8W0G - chains C and E of the 12 polymer chains in the assembly; structure by electron microscopy, 3.80 A resolution.

[Chain C]
Molecule: DNA replication licensing factor MCM4
Source organism: Homo sapiens
Notes: EC 3.6.4.12
Reference sequence: P33991 (MCM4_HUMAN); residue numbers follow UniProt; this construct covers 1-863
Amino-acid sequence (866 residues; row label = number of the first residue in the row; numbers below 1 keep their minus sign (Ser-2 is residue -2)):
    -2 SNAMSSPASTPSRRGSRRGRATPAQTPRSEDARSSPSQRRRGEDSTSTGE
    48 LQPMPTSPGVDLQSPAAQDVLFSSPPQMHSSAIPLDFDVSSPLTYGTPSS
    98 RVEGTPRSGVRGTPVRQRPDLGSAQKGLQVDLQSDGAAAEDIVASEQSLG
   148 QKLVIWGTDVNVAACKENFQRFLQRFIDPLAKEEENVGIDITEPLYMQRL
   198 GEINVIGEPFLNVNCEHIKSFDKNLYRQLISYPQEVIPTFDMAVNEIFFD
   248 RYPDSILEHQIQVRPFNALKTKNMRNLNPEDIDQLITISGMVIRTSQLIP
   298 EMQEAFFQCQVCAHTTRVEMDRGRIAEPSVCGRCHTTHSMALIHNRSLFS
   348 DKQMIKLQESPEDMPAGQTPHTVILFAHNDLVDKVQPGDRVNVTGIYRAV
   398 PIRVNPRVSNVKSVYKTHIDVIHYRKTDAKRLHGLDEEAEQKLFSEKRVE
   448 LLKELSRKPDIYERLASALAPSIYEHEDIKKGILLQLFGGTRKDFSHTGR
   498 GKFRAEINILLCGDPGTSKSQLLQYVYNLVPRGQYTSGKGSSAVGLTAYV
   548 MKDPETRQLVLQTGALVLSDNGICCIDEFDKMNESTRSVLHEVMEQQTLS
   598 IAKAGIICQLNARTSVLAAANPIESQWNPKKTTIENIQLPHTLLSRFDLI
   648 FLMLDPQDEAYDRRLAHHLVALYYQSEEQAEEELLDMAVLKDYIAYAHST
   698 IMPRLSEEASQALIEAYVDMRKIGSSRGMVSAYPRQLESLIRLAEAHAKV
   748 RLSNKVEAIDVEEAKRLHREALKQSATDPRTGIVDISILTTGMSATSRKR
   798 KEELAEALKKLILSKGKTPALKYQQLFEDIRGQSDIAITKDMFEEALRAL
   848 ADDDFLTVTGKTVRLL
Disordered / not traced: -2 to 150, 176-190, 425-438, 551-553, 672-681, 724-726, 776-863
Differences from the reference sequence: expression tag (-2 to 0); variant Met650 (Leu in P33991)
Metal / ion sites: Zn2+: Cys306, Cys309, Cys328, Cys331; Mg2+: Glu592 (together with ATP) (shared with Ser403(E) of chain E)
Residues lining bound ligands:
  - ATP (adenosine-5'-triphosphate), molecule 1: Ser469, Ile470, Tyr471, His473, Asp511, Pro512, Gly513, Thr514, Ser515, Lys516, Ser517, Gln518, Asp574, Glu575, Asn618, Tyr658, Leu662, His665, Leu666
  - ATP, molecule 2: Arg497, Glu592, Arg643, Pro731, Arg732, Glu735
UniProt features mapped onto this chain:
  - motif: Ser642 to Asp645 (Arginine finger)
  - binding site (ATP): Tyr471, Arg497, Lys516, Ser517, Asn618, Arg643, Arg732, Glu735
  - modified residue: Ser2 (N-acetylserine), Ser6 (Phosphoserine), Thr7 (Phosphothreonine), Thr19 (Phosphothreonine), Ser26 (Phosphoserine), Ser31 (Phosphoserine), Ser32 (Phosphoserine), Ser34 (Phosphoserine), Thr102 (Phosphothreonine), Ser105 (Phosphoserine), Thr110 (Phosphothreonine), Ser120 (Phosphoserine), Ser131 (Phosphoserine), Ser142 (Phosphoserine), Ser145 (Phosphoserine), Lys220 (N6-acetyllysine), Lys450 (N6-acetyllysine), Lys858 (N6-acetyllysine)
  - cross-link (Glycyl lysine isopeptide (Lys-Gly)): Lys439 (interchain with G-Cter in SUMO2), Lys798 (interchain with G-Cter in SUMO2)
  - natural variant: Met650 (L650M: this construct carries the variant)
  - mutagenesis: Gly364 (G364R: Reduced MCM complex DNA helicase activity. No effect on MCM complex formation. No effect on MCM complex ssDNA binding and ATPase activity)

[Chain E]
Molecule: DNA replication licensing factor MCM6
Source organism: Homo sapiens
Notes: EC 3.6.4.12
Reference sequence: Q14566 (MCM6_HUMAN); residues 1-821 here = UniProt positions 1-821
Amino-acid sequence (821 residues; each row starts with the number of its first residue):
     1 MDLAAAAEPGAGSQHLEVRDEVAEKCQKLFLDFLEEFQSSDGEIKYLQLA
    51 EELIRPERNTLVVSFVDLEQFNQQLSTTIQEEFYRVYPYLCRALKTFVKD
   101 RKEIPLAKDFYVAFQDLPTRHKIRELTSSRIGLLTRISGQVVRTHPVHPE
   151 LVSGTFLCLDCQTVIRDVEQQFKYTQPNICRNPVCANRRRFLLDTNKSRF
   201 VDFQKVRIQETQAELPRGSIPRSLEVILRAEAVESAQAGDKCDFTGTLIV
   251 VPDVSKLSTPGARAETNSRVSGVDGYETEGIRGLRALGVRDLSYRLVFLA
   301 CCVAPTNPRFGGKELRDEEQTAESIKNQMTVKEWEKVFEMSQDKNLYHNL
   351 CTSLFPTIHGNDEVKRGVLLMLFGGVPKTTGEGTSLRGDINVCIVGDPST
   401 AKSQFLKHVEEFSPRAVYTSGKASSAAGLTAAVVRDEESHEFVIEAGALM
   451 LADNGVCCIDEFDKMDVRDQVAIHEAMEQQTISITKAGVKATLNARTSIL
   501 AAANPISGHYDRSKSLKQNINLSAPIMSRFDLFFILVDECNEVTDYAIAR
   551 RIVDLHSRIEESIDRVYSLDDIRRYLLFARQFKPKISKESEDFIVEQYKH
   601 LRQRDGSGVTKSSWRITVRQLESMIRLSEAMARMHCCDEVQPKHVKEAFR
   651 LLNKSIIRVETPDVNLDQEEEIQMEVDEGAGGINGHADSPAPVNGINGYN
   701 EDINQESAPKASLRLGFSEYCRISNLIVLHLRKVEEEEDESALKRSELVN
   751 WYLKEIESEIDSEEELINKKRIIEKVIHRLTHYDHVLIELTQAGLKGSTE
   801 GSESYEEDPYLVVNPNYLLED
Disordered / not traced: 1-16, 255-291, 308-320, 607-610, 662-821
Metal / ion sites: Zn2+: Cys158, Cys161, Cys180, Cys185; Mg2+: Ser403 (together with ATP) (shared with Glu592(C) of chain C)
Residues lining bound ligands:
  - ATP (adenosine-5'-triphosphate): Thr357, Ile358, His359, Asn361, Asp397, Pro398, Ser399, Thr400, Ala401, Lys402, Ser403, Gln404, Glu461, Asn504, Ile548, Ile552
  - ATP: Glu478, Pro525, Arg529, Val618, Arg619, Glu622
UniProt features mapped onto this chain:
  - motif: Ser528 to Asp531 (Arginine finger)
  - binding site (ATP): His359, Ser399, Thr400, Ala401, Lys402, Ser403, Asn504
  - binding site (ADP): Arg619, Glu622
  - modified residue: Met1 (N-acetylmethionine), Ser13 (Phosphoserine), Ser219 (Phosphoserine), Ser271 (Phosphoserine), Thr278 (Phosphothreonine), Lys643 (N6-acetyllysine), Ser689 (Phosphoserine), Ser762 (Phosphoserine), Thr791 (Phosphothreonine)
  - natural variant: Pro149 (P149S: Found in a patient with mild developmental delay and autism spectrum disorder; uncertain significance), Cys158 (C158Y: Found in patients with microcephaly, developmental delay, typical facial characteristics, endocrine disorders, feeding difficulties and urogenital anomalies; uncertain significance), Asp202 (D202G: Found in a patient with intra-uterine growth restriction, developmental delay and autism spectrum disorder; uncertain significance), Gly239 (G239S: Found in a patient with endocrine disorders, developmental regression, autism spectrum disorder and epilepsy; uncertain significance)
  - mutagenesis: Glu757 (E757A/D: Impairs interaction with CTD1), Glu763 (E763A/D: Impairs interaction with CTD1), Leu766 (L766A: Impairs interaction with CTD1)

[Chain C / chain E interface]
Contacting residue pairs (106; chain C residue first):
  Leu295(C) with Leu296(E)
  Pro297(C) with Tyr294(E); Arg295(E); Leu296(E)
  Met299(C) with Tyr294(E), hydrophobic
  Gln307(C) with Asn178(E); Arg181(E)
  Val308(C) with Arg181(E)
  Cys309(C) with Glu17(E), hydrogen bond (backbone-backbone); Val18(E), hydrogen bond (backbone-backbone)
  Ala310(C) with Val18(E)
  His311(C) with Val18(E)
  Thr312(C) with Val18(E)
  Arg321(C) with Leu292(E)
  Arg330(C) with Glu17(E), hydrogen bond (side chain-backbone); Val18(E)
  Thr334(C) with Ile179(E)
  His335(C) with Ile179(E); Arg188(E), hydrogen bond
  Ser336(C) with Asn178(E)
  Ala338(C) with Asn178(E)
  Leu339(C) with Gln171(E), hydrogen bond (backbone-side chain); Tyr294(E)
  Ile340(C) with Gln171(E)
  His341(C) with Gln171(E), hydrogen bond (backbone-side chain); Val250(E); Pro252(E); Tyr294(E), hydrogen bond
  Asn342(C) with Tyr84(E), hydrogen bond; Ile131(E); Ile249(E); Val250(E), hydrogen bond (side chain-backbone)
  Arg343(C) with Arg85(E)
  Phe346(C) with Ser128(E); Ile131(E), hydrophobic; Val250(E), hydrophobic; Tyr294(E), hydrophobic
  Ser347(C) with Ser128(E), hydrogen bond (backbone-side chain)
  Asp348(C) with Thr127(E); Ser128(E), hydrogen bond
  Asp380(C) with Arg222(E), salt bridge
  Lys490(C) with His556(E), hydrogen bond (side chain-backbone); Ile559(E)
  Phe492(C) with Leu555(E), hydrophobic; His556(E)
  His494(C) with Glu560(E); Glu561(E); Ile563(E); Arg565(E), hydrogen bond (backbone-side chain)
  Thr495(C) with Pro356(E); His408(E); Leu555(E); Ile563(E); Arg565(E), hydrogen bond (backbone-side chain)
  Gly496(C) with His408(E), hydrogen bond (backbone-side chain); Glu411(E); Arg565(E)
  Arg497(C) with Thr357(E); Gln404(E), hydrogen bond; Lys407(E); His408(E); Leu555(E)
  Val547(C) with Glu437(E)
  Leu556(C) with Glu437(E); Glu438(E)
  Ser585(C) with Lys422(E)
  His588(C) with Lys422(E), hydrogen bond; Glu461(E)
  Glu592(C) with Ser403(E)
  Gln593(C) with Tyr418(E)
  Ala599(C) with Ser425(E)
  Ala601(C) with Arg143(E), hydrogen bond (backbone-side chain); Glu445(E)
  Gly602(C) with Val142(E); Arg143(E)
  Ile603(C) with Val142(E); Gln209(E); Ser223(E)
  Ile604(C) with Pro221(E)
  Cys605(C) with Ile220(E), hydrophobic
  Arg701(C) with Ser557(E), hydrogen bond (side chain-backbone); Ile559(E)
  Leu702(C) with His556(E); Ser557(E)
  Ser707(C) with Val553(E); Ser557(E), hydrogen bond
  Gln708(C) with Arg550(E), hydrogen bond
  Ile711(C) with Tyr546(E), hydrophobic; Arg550(E); Val553(E), hydrophobic
  Tyr714(C) with Asp545(E)
  Val715(C) with Glu542(E); Tyr546(E), hydrophobic
  Arg718(C) with Asp538(E), salt bridge; Glu539(E); Asp545(E), salt bridge
  Lys719(C) with Glu542(E)
  Tyr730(C) with Ser399(E); Asp538(E)
  Pro731(C) with Ser399(E); Ile552(E), hydrophobic
  Arg732(C) with Ser399(E), hydrogen bond
  Leu734(C) with Ala549(E), hydrophobic; Ile552(E), hydrophobic
  Glu735(C) with Ile552(E); His556(E), salt bridge
Interface residues without a listed pair, chain C (71 interface residues in all): Gln294, Gln383, Pro384, Asp491, Ser493, Gly498, Phe500, Arg554, Arg584, Lys600, Leu607, Asn608, Thr639, Ser722, Ile738
Interface residues without a listed pair, chain E (68 interface residues in all): Arg124, Phe172, Arg207, Arg217, Gly218, Val254, Lys464, His509, Cys540, Ser562

[In short]
The interface between chain C and chain E involves 71 residues on one side and 68 on the other; the contacts
include 22 hydrogen bonds and 4 salt bridges. Among the polar pairs are Asp380(C)-Arg222(E),
Arg718(C)-Asp538(E) and Arg718(C)-Asp545(E).
Chain C is DNA replication licensing factor MCM4 and chain E is DNA replication licensing factor MCM6, both
from Homo sapiens; the structure, Cryo-EM structure of a human MCM2-7 dimer, was determined by electron
microscopy (same publication as 8W0E, 8W0F, 8W0I and 9CAQ).
